7NJL - chains A and D of the 20 polymer chains in the assembly; structure by electron microscopy, 2.71 A resolution.

== Chain A ==
Molecule: ATP synthase subunit alpha
Source organism: Mycolicibacterium smegmatis (strain ATCC 700084 / mc(2)155)
Notes: EC 7.1.2.2
UniProt: A0R202 (ATPA_MYCS2); residues 1-548 here = UniProt positions 1-548
Sequence (548 residues; each row starts with the number of its first residue):
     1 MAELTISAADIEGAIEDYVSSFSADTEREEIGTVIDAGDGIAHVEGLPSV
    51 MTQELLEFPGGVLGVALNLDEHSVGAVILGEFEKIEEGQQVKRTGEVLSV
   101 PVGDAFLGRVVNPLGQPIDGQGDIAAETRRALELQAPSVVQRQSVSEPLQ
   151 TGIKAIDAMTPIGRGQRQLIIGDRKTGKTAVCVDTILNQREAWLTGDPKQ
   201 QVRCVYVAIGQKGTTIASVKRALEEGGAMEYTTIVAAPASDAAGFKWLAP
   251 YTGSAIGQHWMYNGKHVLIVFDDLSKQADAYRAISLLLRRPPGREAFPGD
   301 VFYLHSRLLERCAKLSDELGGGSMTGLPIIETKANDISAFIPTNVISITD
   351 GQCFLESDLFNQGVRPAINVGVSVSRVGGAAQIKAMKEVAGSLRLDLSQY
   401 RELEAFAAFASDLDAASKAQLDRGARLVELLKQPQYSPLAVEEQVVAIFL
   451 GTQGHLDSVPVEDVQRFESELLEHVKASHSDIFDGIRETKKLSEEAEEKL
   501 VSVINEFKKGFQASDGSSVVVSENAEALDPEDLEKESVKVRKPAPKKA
Unresolved in the structure: 1-4, 23-27, 408-410, 522-548
Ion coordination: Mg2+: Thr179 (together with ATP)
Residues lining bound ligands: ATP (adenosine-5'-triphosphate): Asp173, Arg174, Lys175, Thr176, Gly177, Lys178, Thr179, Ala180, Glu331, Phe360, Arg365, Pro366, Gln433, Pro434, Gln435

== Chain D ==
Molecule: ATP synthase subunit beta
Source organism: Mycolicibacterium smegmatis (strain ATCC 700084 / mc(2)155)
Notes: EC 7.1.2.2
UniProt: A0R200 (ATPB_MYCS2); residues 1-475 here = UniProt positions 1-475
Sequence (475 residues; each row starts with the number of its first residue):
     1 MTATAEKTAGRVVRITGPVVDVEFPRGSVPELFNALHAEITFGALAKTLT
    51 LEVAQHLGDSLVRCISMQPTDGLVRGVEVTDTGASISVPVGDGVKGHVFN
   101 ALGDCLDDPGYGKDFEHWSIHRKPPAFSDLEPRTEMLETGLKVVDLLTPY
   151 VRGGKIALFGGAGVGKTVLIQEMINRIARNFGGTSVFAGVGERTREGNDL
   201 WVELADANVLKDTALVFGQMDEPPGTRMRVALSALTMAEFFRDEQGQDVL
   251 LFIDNIFRFTQAGSEVSTLLGRMPSAVGYQPTLADEMGELQERITSTRGR
   301 SITSMQAVYVPADDYTDPAPATTFAHLDATTELSRAVFSKGIFPAVDPLA
   351 SSSTILDPAIVGDEHYRVAQEVIRILQRYKDLQDIIAILGIDELSEEDKQ
   401 LVNRARRIERFLSQNMMAAEQFTGQPGSTVPLKETIEAFDKLTKGEFDHL
   451 PEQAFFLIGGLDDLAKKAESLGAKL
Unresolved in the structure: 1-7
Ion coordination: Mg2+: Thr167 (together with ADP)
Residues lining bound ligands: ADP (adenosine-5'-diphosphate): Gly161, Ala162, Gly163, Val164, Gly165, Lys166, Thr167, Val168, Glu196, Phe338, Phe343, Met416, Ala419, Phe422, Thr423

== Interface between chain A and chain D ==
Pairs across the interface (81):
  Ile35(A) - Gly58(D)  hydrogen bond (backbone-backbone)
  Asp36(A) - His56(D)
  Asp36(A) - Leu57(D)
  Asp36(A) - Gly58(D)
  Ala37(A) - Gln55(D)
  Ala37(A) - His56(D)  hydrogen bond (backbone-backbone)
  Asp39(A) - Gln55(D)  hydrogen bond
  Asp39(A) - Arg272(D)  salt bridge
  Phe82(A) - Leu32(D)
  Glu83(A) - Phe33(D)
  Glu83(A) - Lys123(D)  salt bridge
  Ile85(A) - Leu32(D)
  Glu86(A) - Glu31(D)
  Glu86(A) - His56(D)
  Glu87(A) - His56(D)  hydrogen bond (backbone-side chain)
  Glu87(A) - Gly58(D)
  Glu87(A) - Asp59(D)
  Glu87(A) - Ser60(D)  hydrogen bond (side chain-backbone)
  Ile118(A) - Phe127(D)
  Ile118(A) - Ser128(D)
  Asp119(A) - Ser128(D)
  Arg174(A) - Phe324(D)
  Arg174(A) - Glu332(D)  salt bridge
  Arg174(A) - Ser352(D)
  Lys175(A) - Ser352(D)
  Lys175(A) - Thr354(D)
  Gln211(A) - Glu292(D)
  Lys212(A) - Lys155(D)
  Lys212(A) - Glu292(D)
  Lys212(A) - Ala325(D)
  Lys212(A) - His326(D)
  Lys212(A) - Leu327(D)
  Lys212(A) - Asp328(D)  salt bridge
  Gly213(A) - Phe127(D)
  Gly213(A) - Leu130(D)
  Gly213(A) - Glu292(D)  hydrogen bond (backbone-side chain)
  Thr214(A) - Leu130(D)
  Thr214(A) - Thr295(D)
  Ile216(A) - Phe127(D)  hydrophobic
  Ala217(A) - Phe127(D)
  Ala217(A) - Pro132(D)
  Ser218(A) - Pro132(D)
  Arg221(A) - Glu131(D)  salt bridge
  Arg221(A) - Pro132(D)
  Pro238(A) - Glu292(D)
  Ala239(A) - Gly288(D)
  Ala239(A) - Glu292(D)
  Ala239(A) - His326(D)
  Ser240(A) - Pro124(D)
  Ser240(A) - Glu292(D)
  Ala243(A) - Asp285(D)
  Lys246(A) - Ala284(D)
  Lys246(A) - Asp285(D)  salt bridge
  Lys276(A) - Ala325(D)
  Arg282(A) - Ser275(D)  hydrogen bond
  Arg282(A) - Ala276(D)
  Ala283(A) - Pro281(D)
  Leu286(A) - Met273(D)  hydrophobic
  Leu286(A) - Pro274(D)
  Leu286(A) - Ser275(D)
  Leu286(A) - Pro281(D)  hydrophobic
  Leu287(A) - Thr282(D)
  Arg289(A) - Gly271(D)  hydrogen bond (side chain-backbone)
  Arg289(A) - Met273(D)
  Arg290(A) - Met273(D)
  Pro292(A) - Met273(D)  hydrophobic
  Glu295(A) - Ala276(D)
  Ala296(A) - Ser275(D)
  Ala296(A) - Ala276(D)
  Lys333(A) - Thr316(D)
  Lys333(A) - Ala321(D)
  Ala334(A) - Thr316(D)
  Asp358(A) - Gln377(D)  hydrogen bond
  Asn361(A) - Leu349(D)
  Asn361(A) - Ile373(D)
  Asn361(A) - Arg374(D)
  Asn361(A) - Gln377(D)  hydrogen bond
  Gln362(A) - Arg374(D)
  Gln362(A) - Gln377(D)
  Arg365(A) - Tyr366(D)  hydrogen bond
  Arg365(A) - Gln370(D)  hydrogen bond
Also at the interface, not in a pair above, chain A (45 interface residues in all): Gly38, Glu81, Val110
Also at the interface, not in a pair above, chain D (52 interface residues in all): Val29, Leu61, Glu289, Thr330, Ala350, Asp381

== Summary ==
The interface between chain A and chain D involves 45 residues on one side and 52 on the other; the contacts
include 12 hydrogen bonds and 6 salt bridges. Polar contacts include Asp39(A)-Arg272(D), Glu83(A)-Lys123(D)
and Arg174(A)-Glu332(D). Bound to chain A: ATP. Chain D binds ADP.
Here chain A is ATP synthase subunit alpha and chain D is ATP synthase subunit beta, both from
Mycolicibacterium smegmatis (strain ATCC 700084 / mc(2)155). Entry 7NJL (Mycobacterium smegmatis ATP synthase
state 1b) was determined by electron microscopy (same publication as 7NJK, 7NJM, 7NJN, 7NJO, 7NJP, 7NJQ and 20
further entries).
